PDB entry 4G7Z | X-ray diffraction, 3.81 A resolution | chains C and D of the 8 polymer chains in the assembly

Chain C:
Protein: DNA-directed RNA polymerase subunit beta
Source organism: Thermus thermophilus
Notes: EC 2.7.7.6
Reference sequence: Q8RQE9 (RPOB_THET8); residue numbers follow UniProt; this construct covers 1-1119
Amino-acid sequence (1119 residues; numbered 1 to 1119; the number before each row is that of its first residue):
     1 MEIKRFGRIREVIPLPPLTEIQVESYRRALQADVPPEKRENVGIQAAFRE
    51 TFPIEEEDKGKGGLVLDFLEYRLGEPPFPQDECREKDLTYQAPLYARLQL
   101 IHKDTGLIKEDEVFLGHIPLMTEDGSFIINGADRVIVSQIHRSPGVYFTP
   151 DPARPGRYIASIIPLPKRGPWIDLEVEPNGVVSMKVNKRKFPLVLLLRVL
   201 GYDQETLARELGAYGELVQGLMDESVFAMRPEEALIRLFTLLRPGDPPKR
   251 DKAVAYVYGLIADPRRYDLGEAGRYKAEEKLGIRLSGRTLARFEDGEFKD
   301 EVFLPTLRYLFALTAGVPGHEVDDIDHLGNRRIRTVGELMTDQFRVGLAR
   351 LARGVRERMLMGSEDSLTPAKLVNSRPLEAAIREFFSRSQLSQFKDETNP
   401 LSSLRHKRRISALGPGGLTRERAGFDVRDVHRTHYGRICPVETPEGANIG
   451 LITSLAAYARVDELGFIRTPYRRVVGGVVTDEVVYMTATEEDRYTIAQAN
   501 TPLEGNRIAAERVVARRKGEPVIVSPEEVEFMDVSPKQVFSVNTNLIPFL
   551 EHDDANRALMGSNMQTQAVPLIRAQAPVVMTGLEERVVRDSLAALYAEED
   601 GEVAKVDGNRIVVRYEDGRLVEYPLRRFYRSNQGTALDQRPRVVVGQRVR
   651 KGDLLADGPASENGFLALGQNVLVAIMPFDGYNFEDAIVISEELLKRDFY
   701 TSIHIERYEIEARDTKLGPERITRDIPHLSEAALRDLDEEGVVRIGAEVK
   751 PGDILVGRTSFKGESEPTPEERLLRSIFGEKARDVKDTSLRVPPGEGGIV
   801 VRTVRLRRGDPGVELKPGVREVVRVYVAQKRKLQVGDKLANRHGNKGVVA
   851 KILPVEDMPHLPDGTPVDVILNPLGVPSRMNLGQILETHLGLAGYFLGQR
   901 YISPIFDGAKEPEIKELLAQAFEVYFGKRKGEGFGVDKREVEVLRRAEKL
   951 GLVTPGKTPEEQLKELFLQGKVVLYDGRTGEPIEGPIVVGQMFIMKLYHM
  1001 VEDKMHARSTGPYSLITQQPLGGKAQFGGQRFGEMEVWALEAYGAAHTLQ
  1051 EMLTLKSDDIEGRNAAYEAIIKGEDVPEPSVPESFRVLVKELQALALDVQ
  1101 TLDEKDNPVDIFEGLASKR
Disordered / not traced: 57-63, 1119

Chain D:
Protein: DNA-directed RNA polymerase subunit beta'
Source organism: Thermus thermophilus
Notes: EC 2.7.7.6
Reference sequence: Q8RQE8 (RPOC_THET8); residues 1-1524 here = UniProt positions 1-1524
Amino-acid sequence (1524 residues; numbered 1 to 1524; the number before each row is that of its first residue):
     1 MKKEVRKVRIALASPEKIRSWSYGEVEKPETINYRTLKPERDGLFDERIF
    51 GPIKDYECACGKYKRQRFEGKVCERCGVEVTKSIVRRYRMGHIELATPAA
   101 HIWFVKDVPSKIGTLLDLSATELEQVLYFSKYIVLDPKGAILNGVPVEKR
   151 QLLTDEEYRELRYGKQETYPLPPGVDALVKDGEEVVKGQELAPGVVSRLD
   201 GVALYRFPRRVRVEYVKKERAGLRLPLAAWVEKEAYKPGEILAELPEPYL
   251 FRAEEEGVVELKELEEGAFLVLRREDEPVATYFLPVGMTPLVVHGEIVEK
   301 GQPLAEAKGLLRMPRQVRAAQVEAEEEGETVYLTLFLEWTEPKDYRVQPH
   351 MNVVVPEGARVEAGDKIVAAIDPEEEVIAEAEGVVHLHEPASILVVKARV
   401 YPFEDDVEVSTGDRVAPGDVLADGGKVKSDVYGRVEVDLVRNVVRVVESY
   451 DIDARMGAEAIQQLLKELDLEALEKELLEEMKHPSRARRAKARKRLEVVR
   501 AFLDSGNRPEWMILEAVPVLPPDLRPMVQVDGGRFATSDLNDLYRRLINR
   551 NNRLKKLLAQGAPEIIIRNEKRMLQEAVDALLDNGRRGAPVTNPGSDRPL
   601 RSLTDILSGKQGRFRQNLLGKRVDYSGRSVIVVGPQLKLHQCGLPKRMAL
   651 ELFKPFLLKKMEEKGIAPNVKAARRMLERQRDIKDEVWDALEEVIHGKVV
   701 LLNRAPTLHRLGIQAFQPVLVEGQSIQLHPLVCEAFNADFDGDQMAVHVP
   751 LSSFAQAEARIQMLSAHNLLSPASGEPLAKPSRDIILGLYYITQVRKEKK
   801 GAGLEFATPEEALAAHERGEVALNAPIKVAGRETSVGRLKYVFANPDEAL
   851 LAVAHGIVDLQDVVTVRYMGKRLETSPGRILFARIVAEAVEDEKVAWELI
   901 QLDVPQEKNSLKDLVYQAFLRLGMEKTARLLDALKYYGFTFSTTSGITIG
   951 IDDAVIPEEKKQYLEEADRKLLQIEQAYEMGFLTDRERYDQILQLWTETT
  1001 EKVTQAVFKNFEENYPFNPLYVMAQSGARGNPQQIRQLCGLRGLMQKPSG
  1051 ETFEVPVRSSFREGLTVLEYFISSHGARKGGADTALRTADSGYLTRKLVD
  1101 VTHEIVVREADCGTTNYISVPLFQPDEVTRSLRLRKRADIEAGLYGRVLA
  1151 REVEVLGVRLEEGRYLSMDDVHLLIKAAEAGEIQEVPVRSPLTCQTRYGV
  1201 CQKCYGYDLSMARPVSIGEAVGIVAAQSIGEPGTQLTMRTFHTGGVAGAA
  1251 DITQGLPRVIELFEARRPKAKAVISEIDGVVRIEETEEKLSVFVESEGFS
  1301 KEYKLPKEARLLVKDGDYVEAGQPLTRGAIDPHQLLEAKGPEAVERYLVE
  1351 EIQKVYRAQGVKLHDKHIEIVVRQMMKYVEVTDPGDSRLLEGQVLEKWDV
  1401 EALNERLIAEGKTPVAWKPLLMGVTKSALSTKSWLSAASFQNTTHVLTEA
  1451 AIAGKKDELIGLKENVILGRLIPAGTGSDFVRFTQVVDQKTLKAIEEARK
  1501 EAVEAKERPAARRGVKREQPGKQA
Disordered / not traced: 1-2, 1238-1251, 1499-1524
Metal / ion sites: Zn2+ site 1: Cys58, Cys60, Cys73, Cys76; Mg2+: Asp739, Asp741, Asp743; Zn2+ site 2: Cys1112, Cys1194, Cys1201, Cys1204

Interface between chain C and chain D:
Residue-residue contacts (370; chain C residue first):
  Phe425(C) - Lys1079(D)
  Phe425(C) - Asp1083(D)
  Phe425(C) - Leu1086(D)  hydrophobic
  Arg428(C) - Arg1078(D)  hydrogen bond (backbone-side chain)
  Arg428(C) - Ala1082(D)
  Asp429(C) - Pro1048(D)
  Asp429(C) - Arg1078(D)
  Asp429(C) - Lys1079(D)  salt bridge
  Val430(C) - Pro1048(D)
  Val430(C) - Ser1074(D)
  Val430(C) - His1075(D)  hydrogen bond (backbone-side chain)
  Val430(C) - Arg1078(D)
  Tyr435(C) - Phe1071(D)
  Pro440(C) - Ser1074(D)
  Pro440(C) - Arg1078(D)  hydrogen bond (backbone-side chain)
  Thr443(C) - Arg1078(D)
  Ile449(C) - Arg1078(D)
  Ile449(C) - Gly1081(D)
  Ile449(C) - Ala1082(D)  hydrophobic
  Gly450(C) - Arg1078(D)
  Gln498(C) - Val1067(D)
  Gln498(C) - Leu1068(D)
  Asn500(C) - Val1067(D)
  Glu520(C) - Lys1047(D)  salt bridge
  Pro521(C) - Val1055(D)  hydrophobic
  Pro536(C) - Val1067(D)  hydrophobic
  Val539(C) - Val1067(D)  hydrophobic
  Val539(C) - Phe1071(D)  hydrophobic
  Leu550(C) - Tyr1070(D)
  Glu551(C) - Gly1064(D)
  Glu551(C) - Leu1065(D)  hydrogen bond (backbone-backbone)
  His552(C) - Phe1061(D)  hydrogen bond (side chain-backbone)
  His552(C) - Arg1062(D)
  His552(C) - Glu1063(D)
  His552(C) - Gly1064(D)
  Asp553(C) - Tyr1070(D)  hydrogen bond (backbone-side chain)
  Asp554(C) - Phe1061(D)
  Asp554(C) - Tyr1070(D)
  Ala555(C) - Tyr1070(D)
  Asn556(C) - Ala1077(D)
  Ala558(C) - Tyr1070(D)
  Ile676(C) - Ile947(D)
  Ile676(C) - Thr948(D)  hydrogen bond (backbone-side chain)
  Met677(C) - Thr943(D)
  Met677(C) - Ile947(D)
  Pro678(C) - Asp784(D)
  Pro678(C) - Ser942(D)
  Pro678(C) - Thr943(D)  hydrogen bond (backbone-side chain)
  Pro678(C) - Ile947(D)
  Phe679(C) - Thr943(D)
  Asp680(C) - Pro635(D)
  Asp680(C) - Phe939(D)
  Asp680(C) - Thr940(D)
  Asp680(C) - Thr943(D)
  Gly681(C) - Val633(D)
  Gly681(C) - Pro635(D)
  Gly681(C) - Asp784(D)
  Gly681(C) - Phe939(D)
  Tyr682(C) - Val633(D)
  Tyr682(C) - Pro635(D)  hydrophobic
  Tyr682(C) - Gln636(D)
  Asn683(C) - Asp784(D)
  Phe684(C) - Val633(D)  hydrophobic
  Phe684(C) - Pro730(D)
  Phe684(C) - Phe740(D)
  Phe684(C) - Ser782(D)
  Phe684(C) - Arg783(D)
  Phe684(C) - Asp784(D)
  Glu685(C) - Phe740(D)  hydrogen bond (backbone-backbone)
  Glu685(C) - Arg783(D)  salt bridge
  Asp686(C) - Phe740(D)
  Ala687(C) - Phe740(D)  hydrophobic
  Arg713(C) - Asp531(D)  salt bridge
  Arg713(C) - Gly532(D)
  Lys716(C) - Leu37(D)
  Lys750(C) - Arg681(D)
  Pro751(C) - Arg679(D)
  Pro751(C) - Gln680(D)  hydrogen bond (backbone-backbone)
  Asp753(C) - Arg679(D)  salt bridge
  Glu764(C) - Lys54(D)
  Pro769(C) - Arg65(D)
  Arg772(C) - Arg65(D)
  Gln834(C) - Gln724(D)
  Val835(C) - Val632(D)  hydrophobic
  Val835(C) - Ser725(D)
  Gly836(C) - Val630(D)
  Gly836(C) - Ser725(D)
  Lys838(C) - Asp741(D)  hydrogen bond (side chain-backbone)
  Gly847(C) - Phe740(D)
  Val848(C) - Val630(D)  hydrophobic
  Val848(C) - Ile631(D)
  Val848(C) - Val632(D)  hydrophobic
  Val848(C) - Phe740(D)  hydrogen bond (backbone-backbone)
  Val848(C) - Gly742(D)
  Val849(C) - Val632(D)
  Ala850(C) - Val632(D)  hydrophobic
  Ala850(C) - Val633(D)  hydrophobic
  Asn872(C) - Asp784(D)  hydrogen bond
  Pro873(C) - Ile947(D)
  Pro873(C) - Ile949(D)
  Leu874(C) - Arg783(D)
  Leu874(C) - Asp784(D)
  Leu874(C) - Met1023(D)  hydrophobic
  Leu874(C) - Arg1029(D)  hydrogen bond (backbone-side chain)
  Pro877(C) - Met1023(D)  hydrophobic
  Pro877(C) - Leu1038(D)
  Ser878(C) - Arg1029(D)
  Ser878(C) - Gln1034(D)
  Arg879(C) - Arg1029(D)
  Met880(C) - Gln1034(D)
  Met880(C) - Gln1037(D)
  Met880(C) - Leu1038(D)  hydrophobic
  Leu882(C) - Leu1038(D)  hydrophobic
  Leu882(C) - Phe1061(D)  hydrophobic
  Leu882(C) - Arg1062(D)
  Ile885(C) - Ile949(D)
  Ile885(C) - Gly950(D)
  Ile885(C) - Ile951(D)
  His889(C) - Gly950(D)
  His889(C) - Ile951(D)  hydrogen bond (side chain-backbone)
  Phe906(C) - Leu1065(D)
  Phe906(C) - Thr1066(D)
  Phe906(C) - Val1067(D)
  Phe906(C) - Tyr1070(D)  hydrophobic
  Glu911(C) - Arg1062(D)  salt bridge
  Lys915(C) - Asp952(D)  salt bridge
  Arg945(C) - Asp859(D)  salt bridge
  Arg946(C) - Tyr791(D)  hydrogen bond
  Arg946(C) - Arg796(D)
  Arg946(C) - Gln861(D)  hydrogen bond
  Lys949(C) - Arg796(D)
  Leu950(C) - Phe1017(D)
  Leu950(C) - Asn1018(D)
  Gln969(C) - Asp952(D)
  Lys971(C) - Asp953(D)  salt bridge
  Ile983(C) - Thr943(D)
  Ile983(C) - Thr944(D)
  Ile983(C) - Gly946(D)
  Glu984(C) - Tyr791(D)  hydrogen bond
  Glu984(C) - Thr944(D)  hydrogen bond (backbone-backbone)
  Glu984(C) - Ser945(D)
  Gly985(C) - Ser945(D)
  Pro986(C) - Thr948(D)
  Ile987(C) - Gly946(D)
  Ile987(C) - Thr948(D)
  Val988(C) - Thr948(D)  hydrogen bond (backbone-side chain)
  Val988(C) - Ile949(D)
  Val988(C) - Gly950(D)
  Val1001(C) - Val630(D)  hydrophobic
  Val1001(C) - Ser725(D)
  Glu1002(C) - Gln724(D)
  Lys1004(C) - Arg628(D)
  Lys1004(C) - Val630(D)
  Lys1004(C) - Gln744(D)  hydrogen bond
  Met1005(C) - Arg628(D)
  Met1005(C) - Ser629(D)
  Met1005(C) - Met648(D)  hydrophobic
  Met1005(C) - Gln724(D)
  His1006(C) - Gly627(D)
  His1006(C) - Arg628(D)  hydrogen bond (backbone-backbone)
  His1006(C) - Met648(D)
  Ala1007(C) - Ser626(D)
  Ala1007(C) - Gly627(D)
  Ala1007(C) - Met648(D)  hydrophobic
  Ala1007(C) - Glu651(D)
  Ala1007(C) - Leu652(D)  hydrophobic
  Arg1008(C) - Asp624(D)  salt bridge
  Arg1008(C) - Tyr625(D)
  Arg1008(C) - Ser626(D)  hydrogen bond (backbone-backbone)
  Arg1008(C) - Glu651(D)
  Arg1008(C) - Leu652(D)
  Ser1009(C) - Asp624(D)
  Ser1009(C) - Tyr625(D)
  Ser1009(C) - Glu651(D)  hydrogen bond
  Thr1010(C) - Asp624(D)
  Thr1010(C) - Tyr625(D)
  Tyr1013(C) - Asp624(D)  hydrogen bond
  Leu1015(C) - Arg87(D)
  Leu1015(C) - Val528(D)  hydrophobic
  Ile1016(C) - Arg87(D)  hydrogen bond (backbone-side chain)
  Ile1016(C) - Leu524(D)
  Thr1017(C) - Arg613(D)
  Thr1017(C) - Asn617(D)
  Gln1018(C) - Arg87(D)
  Gln1019(C) - Asn617(D)  hydrogen bond (side chain-backbone)
  Gln1019(C) - Lys621(D)
  Gln1019(C) - Arg622(D)
  Pro1020(C) - Arg622(D)
  Leu1021(C) - Arg622(D)
  Gly1022(C) - Arg622(D)
  Gly1029(C) - Arg622(D)  hydrogen bond (backbone-side chain)
  Gly1029(C) - Val623(D)
  Gly1029(C) - Ser626(D)
  Gln1030(C) - Arg622(D)
  Gln1030(C) - Val623(D)  hydrogen bond (backbone-backbone)
  Gln1030(C) - Ser626(D)  hydrogen bond (backbone-side chain)
  Gln1030(C) - Gly627(D)
  Gln1030(C) - Arg628(D)  hydrogen bond
  Gln1030(C) - Ala746(D)
  Arg1031(C) - Arg615(D)  hydrogen bond (side chain-backbone)
  Arg1031(C) - Gln616(D)  hydrogen bond (side chain-backbone)
  Arg1031(C) - Gly620(D)
  Arg1031(C) - Lys621(D)
  Arg1031(C) - Arg622(D)
  Phe1032(C) - Gly620(D)
  Phe1032(C) - Lys621(D)  hydrogen bond (backbone-backbone)
  Phe1032(C) - Val623(D)  hydrophobic
  Phe1032(C) - His748(D)
  Glu1034(C) - Arg615(D)  salt bridge
  Glu1034(C) - Leu619(D)
  Glu1034(C) - Arg1096(D)  salt bridge
  Met1035(C) - Thr707(D)
  Glu1036(C) - Asn703(D)
  Glu1036(C) - Thr707(D)  hydrogen bond
  Glu1036(C) - Ile713(D)
  Val1037(C) - Leu619(D)
  Val1037(C) - Val1466(D)  hydrophobic
  Trp1038(C) - Thr1095(D)
  Trp1038(C) - Arg1096(D)
  Trp1038(C) - Val1099(D)
  Trp1038(C) - Ile1223(D)
  Trp1038(C) - Gln1227(D)  hydrogen bond (backbone-side chain)
  Ala1039(C) - Arg710(D)
  Ala1039(C) - Ile713(D)  hydrophobic
  Ala1039(C) - Gln1227(D)
  Leu1040(C) - Met763(D)  hydrophobic
  Glu1041(C) - Ala1220(D)
  Glu1041(C) - Ile1223(D)
  Glu1041(C) - Leu1462(D)
  Glu1041(C) - Val1466(D)
  Glu1041(C) - Ile1472(D)
  Ala1042(C) - Arg710(D)  hydrogen bond (backbone-side chain)
  Ala1042(C) - Val1224(D)
  Ala1042(C) - Gln1227(D)
  Tyr1043(C) - Arg710(D)
  Tyr1043(C) - Leu711(D)
  Tyr1043(C) - Ile713(D)  hydrogen bond (side chain-backbone)
  Tyr1043(C) - Gln714(D)
  Tyr1043(C) - Gln762(D)  hydrogen bond (backbone-side chain)
  Tyr1043(C) - Met763(D)  hydrophobic
  Tyr1043(C) - Asn768(D)
  Gly1044(C) - Gln762(D)
  Gly1044(C) - Gly1475(D)
  Gly1044(C) - Thr1476(D)  hydrogen bond (backbone-backbone)
  Ala1045(C) - Glu758(D)
  Ala1045(C) - Gln762(D)
  Ala1045(C) - Met763(D)  hydrophobic
  Ala1046(C) - Glu758(D)  hydrogen bond (backbone-side chain)
  Ala1046(C) - Leu1471(D)
  Ala1046(C) - Ala1474(D)
  Ala1046(C) - Thr1476(D)  hydrogen bond (backbone-side chain)
  Ala1046(C) - Gly1477(D)
  His1047(C) - Phe754(D)
  His1047(C) - Glu758(D)  salt bridge
  His1047(C) - Leu1471(D)
  His1047(C) - Thr1476(D)
  Thr1048(C) - Ala755(D)  hydrogen bond (side chain-backbone)
  Thr1048(C) - Glu758(D)  hydrogen bond
  Leu1049(C) - Ile1472(D)  hydrophobic
  Gln1050(C) - Gly1469(D)
  Gln1050(C) - Leu1471(D)
  Glu1051(C) - Pro750(D)
  Glu1051(C) - Leu751(D)  hydrogen bond (side chain-backbone)
  Glu1051(C) - Ser752(D)  hydrogen bond (side chain-backbone)
  Glu1051(C) - Ala755(D)
  Met1052(C) - Lys621(D)
  Met1052(C) - Val623(D)  hydrophobic
  Met1052(C) - His748(D)
  Leu1053(C) - Lys621(D)
  Leu1053(C) - Val1466(D)
  Thr1054(C) - Gly1469(D)
  Lys1056(C) - Val623(D)
  Lys1056(C) - Asp624(D)  hydrogen bond (backbone-backbone)
  Lys1056(C) - Tyr625(D)
  Lys1056(C) - Val749(D)  hydrogen bond (side chain-backbone)
  Lys1056(C) - Leu751(D)
  Ser1057(C) - Lys621(D)
  Ser1057(C) - Arg622(D)  hydrogen bond (side chain-backbone)
  Asp1058(C) - Lys621(D)
  Tyr1067(C) - Pro655(D)  hydrophobic
  Tyr1067(C) - Leu658(D)
  Tyr1067(C) - Arg674(D)  hydrogen bond
  Ile1070(C) - Pro655(D)  hydrophobic
  Ile1070(C) - Phe656(D)  hydrophobic
  Ile1070(C) - Lys659(D)
  Ile1071(C) - Pro655(D)
  Ile1071(C) - Leu658(D)  hydrophobic
  Ile1071(C) - Lys659(D)
  Ile1071(C) - Val670(D)  hydrophobic
  Lys1072(C) - Lys659(D)
  Asp1075(C) - Ser753(D)  hydrogen bond
  Val1076(C) - Ser752(D)
  Pro1082(C) - Leu1468(D)
  Pro1082(C) - Gly1469(D)
  Glu1083(C) - Arg87(D)  salt bridge
  Glu1083(C) - Tyr88(D)  hydrogen bond
  Ser1084(C) - Leu618(D)
  Phe1085(C) - Ile1467(D)  hydrophobic
  Phe1085(C) - Leu1468(D)  hydrophobic
  Arg1086(C) - Tyr88(D)
  Val1087(C) - Arg87(D)
  Val1087(C) - Leu524(D)  hydrophobic
  Val1087(C) - Arg613(D)
  Leu1088(C) - Leu607(D)  hydrophobic
  Leu1088(C) - Arg613(D)
  Leu1088(C) - Phe614(D)  hydrophobic
  Lys1090(C) - Tyr88(D)
  Lys1090(C) - Met90(D)
  Lys1090(C) - Leu520(D)
  Lys1090(C) - Leu524(D)
  Glu1091(C) - Leu520(D)
  Glu1091(C) - Ile606(D)
  Glu1091(C) - Leu607(D)
  Glu1091(C) - Arg613(D)  salt bridge
  Leu1092(C) - Leu607(D)  hydrophobic
  Gln1093(C) - Trp21(D)
  Gln1093(C) - Met90(D)
  Gln1093(C) - Pro518(D)
  Ala1094(C) - Pro518(D)
  Ala1094(C) - Leu520(D)  hydrophobic
  Ala1094(C) - Leu603(D)
  Leu1095(C) - His101(D)  hydrogen bond (backbone-side chain)
  Leu1095(C) - Trp103(D)  hydrophobic
  Leu1095(C) - Leu582(D)
  Leu1095(C) - Leu603(D)  hydrophobic
  Leu1095(C) - Leu607(D)  hydrophobic
  Ala1096(C) - Leu12(D)
  Ala1096(C) - Ala13(D)  hydrogen bond (backbone-backbone)
  Ala1096(C) - His101(D)
  Ala1096(C) - Leu514(D)  hydrophobic
  Leu1097(C) - Ala11(D)
  Leu1097(C) - Trp21(D)
  Leu1097(C) - Trp103(D)  hydrophobic
  Leu1097(C) - Ala1451(D)  hydrophobic
  Asp1098(C) - Arg9(D)  salt bridge
  Asp1098(C) - Ile10(D)
  Asp1098(C) - Ala11(D)  hydrogen bond (backbone-backbone)
  Asp1098(C) - Ala13(D)
  Asp1098(C) - Lys17(D)  salt bridge
  Asp1098(C) - Trp21(D)
  Val1099(C) - Arg9(D)
  Gln1100(C) - Val8(D)
  Gln1100(C) - Arg9(D)  hydrogen bond (backbone-backbone)
  Gln1100(C) - Lys17(D)
  Thr1101(C) - Val5(D)
  Thr1101(C) - Lys7(D)
  Leu1102(C) - Glu4(D)
  Leu1102(C) - Val5(D)
  Leu1102(C) - Arg6(D)  hydrogen bond (backbone-backbone)
  Leu1102(C) - Lys7(D)  hydrogen bond (backbone-backbone)
  Leu1102(C) - Arg9(D)
  Leu1102(C) - Lys1456(D)
  Asp1103(C) - Lys3(D)
  Asp1103(C) - Glu4(D)
  Asp1103(C) - Lys7(D)
  Glu1104(C) - Lys3(D)  salt bridge
  Glu1104(C) - Arg6(D)
  Asp1106(C) - Lys7(D)  salt bridge
  Asp1106(C) - Lys1456(D)  salt bridge
  Phe1112(C) - Tyr88(D)  hydrophobic
  Leu1115(C) - Tyr23(D)  hydrogen bond (backbone-side chain)
  Leu1115(C) - Ile84(D)  hydrophobic
  Leu1115(C) - Val85(D)  hydrophobic
  Leu1115(C) - Arg89(D)  hydrogen bond (backbone-side chain)
  Ala1116(C) - Tyr23(D)
  Ala1116(C) - Tyr88(D)  hydrophobic
  Ser1117(C) - Tyr23(D)  hydrogen bond (backbone-side chain)
  Lys1118(C) - Ser20(D)
  Lys1118(C) - Ser22(D)  hydrogen bond (side chain-backbone)
  Lys1118(C) - Tyr23(D)  hydrogen bond (backbone-side chain)
Other interface residues (no listed pair), chain C (182 interface residues in all): His431, Arg432, His434, Cys439, Val441, Gly446, Thr453, Val514, Arg516, Phe540, Gly752, Glu766, Lys846, Val876, Leu886, Glu942, Leu968, Arg978, Gly1011, Gly1023, Phe1027, Gly1033, Leu1055, Arg1063, Gly1073, Val1109
Other interface residues (no listed pair), chain D (197 interface residues in all): Arg19, Arg35, Pro521, Asp523, Pro526, Gly533, Tyr544, Thr604, Arg647, Lys654, Glu678, Leu701, Ala705, Cys733, Asp739, Asp743, Leu787, Glu798, Asp862, Tyr1015, Leu1020, Ile1035, Arg1042, Phe1053, Ala1085, Glu1219, Leu1447, Arg1470

In short:
182 residues of chain C and 197 residues of chain D are in contact; the contacts include 63 hydrogen bonds and
20 salt bridges. Polar contacts include Asp429(C)-Lys1079(D), Glu520(C)-Lys1047(D) and Glu685(C)-Arg783(D).
The Zn2+ site 1 is built by Cys58(D), Cys60(D), Cys73(D) and Cys76(D).
Chain C is DNA-directed RNA polymerase subunit beta and chain D is DNA-directed RNA polymerase subunit beta',
both from Thermus thermophilus; the structure, Crystal structure of Thermus thermophilus transcription
initiation complex containing 5-BrU at template-strand position +1, was determined by X-ray diffraction
together with 4G7H and 4G7O from the same study.
